Entry 2O94 (X-ray diffraction, 3.00 A resolution); this record covers chains A and D of the 4 polymer chains in the assembly.

Chain A (and D):
Molecule: Histone deacetylase 4
Source organism: Homo sapiens
Notes: fragment: N-terminal glutamine-rich domain, residues 62-129; chain D of this document is another copy of the same molecule, construct and numbering; everything in this record applies to it too
UniProtKB: P56524 (HDAC4_HUMAN); residues 62-153 here = UniProt positions 62-153
Chain sequence (112 residues; row label = number of the first residue in the row):
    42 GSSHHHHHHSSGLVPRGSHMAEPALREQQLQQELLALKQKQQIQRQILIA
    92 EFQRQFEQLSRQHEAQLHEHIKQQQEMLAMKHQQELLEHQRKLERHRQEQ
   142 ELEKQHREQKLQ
Not modelled in the structure: 42-61, 130-153
Sequence notes: cloning artifact (42-44, 51-61); expression tag (45-50); engineered mutation Phe97 (His in P56524)
Reported in the primary citation:
  - mutagenesis - F93D: unchanged stability
  - mutagenesis - F93D: decreased signaling

Chain A / chain D interface:
Contacting residue pairs (23):
  Leu75(A) with His109(D); Ile112(D), hydrophobic
  Lys79(A) with Glu105(D)
  Gln83(A) with Glu98(D); Arg102(D), hydrogen bond
  Arg86(A) with Phe97(D); Glu98(D), salt bridge; Ser101(D), hydrogen bond; Glu105(D), salt bridge
  Ile90(A) with Phe93(D), hydrophobic; Gln94(D); Phe97(D), hydrophobic
  Phe93(A) with Ile90(D), hydrophobic
  Gln94(A) with Ile90(D)
  Phe97(A) with Arg86(D); Ile90(D), hydrophobic
  Glu98(A) with Gln83(D); Arg86(D), salt bridge
  Ser101(A) with Arg86(D), hydrogen bond
  Arg102(A) with Gln83(D), hydrogen bond
  Glu105(A) with Lys79(D); Arg86(D), salt bridge
  His109(A) with Leu75(D)
Other interface residues (no listed pair), chain A (17 interface residues in all): Gln82, Gln87, Leu89, Ile112
Other interface residues (no listed pair), chain D (17 interface residues in all): Gln82, Gln87, Leu89

Summary:
Chain A and chain D each contribute 17 residues to their interface, with 4 hydrogen bonds and 4 salt bridges.
Polar contacts include Arg86(A)-Glu98(D), Arg86(A)-Glu105(D) and Gln83(A)-Arg102(D). The paper reports that
F93D of chain A reduces signaling; F93D of chain A leaves stability unchanged.
Chain A and chain D are both Histone deacetylase 4 (Homo sapiens); the structure, The 97H/F mutant Structure
of a glutamine-rich domain from histone deacetylase 4, was determined by X-ray diffraction (same publication
as 2H8N).
